5B3T - chain A; structure by X-ray diffraction, 2.10 A resolution.

Chain A:
Molecule: Biliverdin reductase
From: Synechocystis sp. (strain PCC 6803 / Kazusa)
UniProtKB: P72782 (P72782_SYNY3); residues 1-328 here = UniProt positions 1-328
Amino-acid sequence (331 residues; row label = number of the first residue in the row; numbers below 1 keep their minus sign (Gly-2 is residue -2)):
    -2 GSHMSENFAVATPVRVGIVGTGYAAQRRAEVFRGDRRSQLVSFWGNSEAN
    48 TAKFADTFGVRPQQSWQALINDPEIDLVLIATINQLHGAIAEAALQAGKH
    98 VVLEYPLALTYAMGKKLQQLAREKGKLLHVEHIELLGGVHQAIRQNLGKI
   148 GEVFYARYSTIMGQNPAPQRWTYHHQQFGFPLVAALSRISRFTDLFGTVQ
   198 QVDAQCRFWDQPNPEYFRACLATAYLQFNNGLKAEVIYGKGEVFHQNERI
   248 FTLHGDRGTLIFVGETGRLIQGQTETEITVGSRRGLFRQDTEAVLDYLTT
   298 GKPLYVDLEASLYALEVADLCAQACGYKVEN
Disordered / not traced: -2 to 7, 326-328
Construct notes: expression tag (-2 to 0)
What the authors report for this chain:
  - contacts within the chain: His129-Arg185 (hydrogen bond)
  - catalytic residues: Arg185
  - mutagenesis - Y102F, R185A, R185K: decreased catalytic activity
  - mutagenesis - T169A, S184A, R188A, K237A, R246A: unchanged catalytic activity

In short:
The paper reports the catalytic residue Arg185; Y102F, R185A and R185K reduce catalytic activity; 8
substitutions were tested in all.
Chain A is Biliverdin reductase (Synechocystis sp. (strain PCC 6803 / Kazusa)); the structure, Crystal
structure of apo-form biliverdin reductase from Synechocystis sp. PCC 6803, was determined by X-ray
diffraction (same publication as 5B3U and 5B3V).
